1SP4 - chains A and B; structure by X-ray diffraction, 2.20 A resolution.

[Chain A]
Protein: Cathepsin B
From: Bos taurus
Notes: EC 3.4.22.1; fragment: light chain
UniProtKB: P07688 (CATB_BOVIN); residues 1-48 here correspond to UniProt positions 80-127 (UniProt number = residue number + 79)
Chain sequence (48 residues; row label = number of the first residue in the row):
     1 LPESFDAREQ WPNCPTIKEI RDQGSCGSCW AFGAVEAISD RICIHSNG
Curated features (UniProtKB/Swiss-Prot):
  - active site: Cys29
Disulfides: Cys14-Cys43
Ligand contacts: ns-134 (EP2; methyl N-[(2S)-4-{[(1S)-1-{[(2S)-2-carboxypyrrolidin-1-yl]carbonyl}-3-methylbutyl]amino}-2-hydroxy-4-oxobutanoyl]-L-leucylglycylglycinate): Gln23, Gly24, Cys26, Gly27, Ser28, Cys29, Trp30
What the authors report for this chain:
  - binding site for ns-134: Gln23, Cys29, Trp30
  - catalytic residues: Gln23, Cys29

[Chain B]
Protein: Cathepsin B
From: Bos taurus
Notes: EC 3.4.22.1; fragment: heavy chain
UniProtKB: P07688 (CATB_BOVIN); residues 49-253 here correspond to UniProt positions 128-332 (UniProt number = residue number + 79)
Chain sequence (205 residues; row label = number of the first residue in the row):
    49 RVNVEVSAED MLTCCGGECG DGCNGGFPSG AWNFWTKKGL VSGGLYNSHV GCRPYSIPPC
   109 EHHVNGSRPP CTGEGDTPKC NKTCEPGYSP SYKEDKHFGC SSYSVANNEK EIMAEIYKNG
   169 PVEGAFSVYS DFLLYKSGVY QHVSGEIMGG HAIRILGWGV ENGTPYWLVG NSWNTDWGDN
   229 GFFKILRGQD HCGIESEIVA GMPCT
Curated features (UniProtKB/Swiss-Prot):
  - active site: His199, Asn219
  - modified residue: Lys141 (N6-acetyllysine)
  - glycosylation: Asn113 (N-linked (GlcNAc...) asparagine)
Disulfides: Cys62-Cys128, Cys63-Cys67, Cys100-Cys132, Cys108-Cys119, Cys148-Cys252
Ligand contacts: ns-134 (EP2; methyl N-[(2S)-4-{[(1S)-1-{[(2S)-2-carboxypyrrolidin-1-yl]carbonyl}-3-methylbutyl]amino}-2-hydroxy-4-oxobutanoyl]-L-leucylglycylglycinate): Gly73, Gly74, Phe75, Pro76, His110, His111, Gly121, Glu122, Ala173, Val176, Met196, Gly198, His199, Ala200, Trp221, Glu245
What the authors report for this chain:
  - binding site for ns-134: Gly74, His110, His111, Phe174, Val176, Met196, Gly198, His199, Trp221, Glu245
  - catalytic residues: His199

[How chain A and chain B interact]
Disulfides between the chains: Cys26(A)-Cys71(B)
Contacting residue pairs (131):
  Leu1(A) - Lys158(B)
  Leu1(A) - Met161(B)  hydrophobic
  Leu1(A) - Ala162(B)
  Pro2(A) - Tyr165(B)  hydrophobic
  Pro2(A) - Trp206(B)  hydrogen bond (backbone-side chain)
  Glu3(A) - Trp206(B)  hydrogen bond (backbone-side chain)
  Glu3(A) - Gly207(B)
  Glu3(A) - Val208(B)
  Ser4(A) - Trp206(B)
  Ser4(A) - Gly207(B)
  Phe5(A) - Ile164(B)  hydrophobic
  Phe5(A) - Tyr165(B)  hydrophobic
  Phe5(A) - Gly205(B)
  Phe5(A) - Trp206(B)  hydrogen bond (backbone-backbone)
  Asp6(A) - Leu204(B)
  Asp6(A) - Leu216(B)
  Ala7(A) - Leu204(B)  hydrogen bond (backbone-backbone)
  Arg8(A) - Leu204(B)
  Arg8(A) - Leu216(B)
  Arg8(A) - Phe230(B)
  Trp11(A) - Ile164(B)
  Trp11(A) - Tyr165(B)
  Trp11(A) - Gly168(B)
  Pro15(A) - Asn51(B)
  Thr16(A) - Glu53(B)
  Ile17(A) - Arg202(B)  hydrogen bond (backbone-side chain)
  Lys18(A) - Phe230(B)
  Glu19(A) - Glu53(B)
  Glu19(A) - Leu93(B)
  Glu19(A) - Arg202(B)  hydrogen bond (backbone-side chain)
  Ile20(A) - Asn219(B)
  Ile20(A) - Asn222(B)
  Ile20(A) - Thr223(B)
  Ile20(A) - Asn228(B)
  Ile20(A) - Gly229(B)
  Ile20(A) - Phe230(B)  hydrophobic
  Arg21(A) - Glu53(B)
  Arg21(A) - Val54(B)  hydrogen bond (side chain-backbone)
  Arg21(A) - Ser220(B)
  Arg21(A) - Trp221(B)
  Arg21(A) - Asn222(B)  hydrogen bond (backbone-backbone)
  Asp22(A) - Tyr103(B)
  Asp22(A) - Pro107(B)
  Asp22(A) - Cys108(B)  hydrogen bond (side chain-backbone)
  Asp22(A) - His110(B)  salt bridge
  Asp22(A) - Arg116(B)  salt bridge
  Asp22(A) - Ser220(B)
  Asp22(A) - Asn222(B)
  Gln23(A) - Tyr103(B)  hydrogen bond (backbone-side chain)
  Gln23(A) - His110(B)
  Gln23(A) - His199(B)
  Gln23(A) - Ser220(B)  hydrogen bond
  Gln23(A) - Trp221(B)  hydrogen bond
  Gly24(A) - Ile105(B)
  Gly24(A) - Pro106(B)
  Gly24(A) - Cys108(B)
  Gly24(A) - His110(B)
  Ser25(A) - Ile105(B)
  Ser25(A) - Cys108(B)
  Ser25(A) - Cys119(B)
  Ser25(A) - Thr120(B)  hydrogen bond (side chain-backbone)
  Ser25(A) - Glu122(B)
  Ser25(A) - Gly123(B)  hydrogen bond (backbone-backbone)
  Cys26(A) - Leu60(B)  hydrophobic
  Cys26(A) - Cys71(B)  disulfide
  Cys26(A) - Tyr103(B)
  Cys26(A) - Ile105(B)  hydrophobic
  Cys26(A) - Glu122(B)
  Gly27(A) - Gly70(B)
  Gly27(A) - Cys71(B)  hydrogen bond (backbone-backbone)
  Gly27(A) - Gly73(B)  hydrogen bond (backbone-backbone)
  Gly27(A) - Glu122(B)
  Ser28(A) - Leu60(B)
  Ser28(A) - Tyr103(B)  hydrogen bond
  Cys29(A) - His199(B)
  Cys29(A) - Ala200(B)  hydrogen bond (side chain-backbone)
  Trp30(A) - Met59(B)
  Trp30(A) - Cys67(B)  hydrophobic
  Trp30(A) - Gly70(B)  hydrogen bond (side chain-backbone)
  Trp30(A) - Gly73(B)
  Trp30(A) - Gly74(B)
  Trp30(A) - Ala79(B)  hydrophobic
  Trp30(A) - Glu171(B)
  Trp30(A) - Ala200(B)  hydrophobic
  Ala31(A) - Met59(B)  hydrophobic
  Phe32(A) - Ala56(B)  hydrophobic
  Phe32(A) - Tyr103(B)
  Gly33(A) - Glu171(B)
  Ala34(A) - Ala79(B)  hydrophobic
  Ala34(A) - Trp80(B)
  Ala34(A) - Glu171(B)  hydrogen bond (backbone-side chain)
  Val35(A) - Val54(B)
  Val35(A) - Ser55(B)
  Val35(A) - Ala56(B)  hydrophobic
  Val35(A) - Met59(B)  hydrophobic
  Glu36(A) - Arg202(B)  salt bridge
  Glu36(A) - Ser220(B)
  Ala37(A) - Trp80(B)  hydrophobic
  Ala37(A) - Pro169(B)
  Ala37(A) - Arg202(B)
  Ile38(A) - Val54(B)  hydrophobic
  Ile38(A) - Trp80(B)  hydrophobic
  Ile38(A) - Trp83(B)
  Ile38(A) - Leu88(B)  hydrophobic
  Ser39(A) - Val52(B)  hydrogen bond (side chain-backbone)
  Ser39(A) - Glu53(B)
  Ser39(A) - Val54(B)  hydrogen bond (side chain-backbone)
  Asp40(A) - Pro169(B)
  Asp40(A) - Arg202(B)  salt bridge
  Arg41(A) - Tyr151(B)  hydrogen bond
  Arg41(A) - Glu163(B)  salt bridge
  Arg41(A) - Asn167(B)  hydrogen bond (side chain-backbone)
  Arg41(A) - Gly168(B)  hydrogen bond (side chain-backbone)
  Arg41(A) - Pro169(B)  hydrogen bond (side chain-backbone)
  Arg41(A) - Val170(B)
  Arg41(A) - Ala248(B)
  Arg41(A) - Gly249(B)  hydrogen bond (side chain-backbone)
  Arg41(A) - Met250(B)
  Arg41(A) - Pro251(B)
  Ile42(A) - Val50(B)
  Ile42(A) - Val54(B)  hydrophobic
  Cys43(A) - Val50(B)
  Cys43(A) - Asn51(B)
  Ile44(A) - Gly168(B)
  Ile44(A) - Pro169(B)
  His45(A) - Asn167(B)
  His45(A) - Met250(B)
  Ser46(A) - Arg49(B)
  Asn47(A) - Arg49(B)
  Asn47(A) - Thr253(B)  hydrogen bond (backbone-side chain)
  Gly48(A) - Thr253(B)  hydrogen bond (backbone-side chain)
Also at the interface, not in a pair above, chain A (44 interface residues in all): Cys14
Also at the interface, not in a pair above, chain B (75 interface residues in all): Asn72, Phe75, Pro76, Gly91, Gly121, His145, Lys166, Ile201, Gly218, Arg235
From the paper, about this interface:
  - residue pairs: Cys26(A)-Cys71(B) (covalent link)

[Overview]
44 residues of chain A face 75 of chain B across their interface, with 1 disulfide bond, 29 hydrogen bonds and
5 salt bridges. Polar pairs include Asp22(A)-His110(B), Asp22(A)-Arg116(B) and Glu36(A)-Arg202(B). The authors
report a contact between Cys26(A) and Cys71(B). From the paper: catalytic residues Gln23(A), Cys29(A) and
His199(B); a binding site for ns-134 at Gln23(A), Cys29(A) and Gly74(B) among others.
Here chain A is Cathepsin B and chain B is Cathepsin B, both from Bos taurus. Entry 1SP4 (Crystal structure of
NS-134 in complex with bovine cathepsin B: a two headed epoxysuccinyl inhibitor extends ...) was determined by
X-ray diffraction.
